6K71 - chains E and J of the 13 polymer chains in the assembly; structure by electron microscopy, 4.30 A resolution (low resolution: residue-level contacts below are approximate; hydrogen-bond / salt-bridge calls are withheld).

Chain E:
Molecule: Translation initiation factor eIF-2B subunit gamma
From: Homo sapiens
UniProt: Q9NR50 (EI2BG_HUMAN); numbering as in UniProt (aligned over 1-452)
Chain sequence (452 residues; row label = number of the first residue in the row):
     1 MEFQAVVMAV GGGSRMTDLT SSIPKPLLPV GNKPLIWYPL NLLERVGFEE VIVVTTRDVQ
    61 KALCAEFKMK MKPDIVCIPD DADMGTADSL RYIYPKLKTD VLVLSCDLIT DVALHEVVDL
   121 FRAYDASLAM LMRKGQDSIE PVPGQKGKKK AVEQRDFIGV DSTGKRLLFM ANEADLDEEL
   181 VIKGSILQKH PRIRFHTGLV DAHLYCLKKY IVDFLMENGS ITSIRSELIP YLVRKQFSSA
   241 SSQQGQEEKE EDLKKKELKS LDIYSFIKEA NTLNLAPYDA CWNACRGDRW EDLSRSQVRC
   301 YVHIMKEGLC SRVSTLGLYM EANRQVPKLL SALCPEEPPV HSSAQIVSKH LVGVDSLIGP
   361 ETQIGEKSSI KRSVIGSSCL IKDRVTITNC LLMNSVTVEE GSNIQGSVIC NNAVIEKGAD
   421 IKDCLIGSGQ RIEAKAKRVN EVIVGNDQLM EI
Disordered / not traced: 13-25, 57-60, 135-154, 237-238, 244-259, 268-271, 293-341, 445-452
UniProt features mapped onto this chain:
  - modified residue: Met1 (N-acetylmethionine), Ser260 (Phosphoserine)
  - natural variant: Leu27 (L27Q: In VWM3), Gly47 (G47E: In VWM3), Ala87 (A87V: In VWM3), Arg225 (R225Q: In VWM3), Ile346 (I346T: In VWM3)

Chain J:
Molecule: Translation initiation factor eIF-2B subunit epsilon
From: Homo sapiens
UniProt: Q13144 (EI2BE_HUMAN); residues 1-721 here = UniProt positions 1-721
Chain sequence (721 residues; numbered 1 to 721; the number before each row is that of its first residue):
     1 MAAPVVAPPG VVVSRANKRS GAGPGGSGGG GARGAEEEPP PPLQAVLVAD SFDRRFFPIS
    61 KDQPRVLLPL ANVALIDYTL EFLTATGVQE TFVFCCWKAA QIKEHLLKSK WCRPTSLNVV
   121 RIITSELYRS LGDVLRDVDA KALVRSDFLL VYGDVISNIN ITRALEEHRL RRKLEKNVSV
   181 MTMIFKESSP SHPTRCHEDN VVVAVDSTTN RVLHFQKTQG LRRFAFPLSL FQGSSDGVEV
   241 RYDLLDCHIS ICSPQVAQLF TDNFDYQTRD DFVRGLLVNE EILGNQIHMH VTAKEYGARV
   301 SNLHMYSAVC ADVIRRWVYP LTPEANFTDS TTQSCTHSRH NIYRGPEVSL GHGSILEENV
   361 LLGSGTVIGS NCFITNSVIG PGCHIGDNVV LDQTYLWQGV RVAAGAQIHQ SLLCDNAEVK
   421 ERVTLKPRSV LTSQVVVGPN ITLPEGSVIS LHPPDAEEDE DDGEFSDDSG ADQEKDKVKM
   481 KGYNPAEVGA AGKGYLWKAA GMNMEEEEEL QQNLWGLKIN MEEESESESE QSMDSEEPDS
   541 RGGSPQMDDI KVFQNEVLGT LQRGKEENIS CDNLVLEINS LKYAYNISLK EVMQVLSHVV
   601 LEFPLQQMDS PLDSSRYCAL LLPLLKAWSP VFRNYIKRAA DHLEALAAIE DFFLEHEALG
   661 ISMAKVLMAF YQLEILAEET ILSWFSQRDT TDKGQQLRKN QQLQRFIQWL KEAEEESSED
   721 D
Disordered / not traced: 1-40, 280-284, 467-546, 690-691, 716-721
UniProt features mapped onto this chain:
  - modified residue: Ala2 (N-acetylalanine), Arg19 (Omega-N-methylarginine), Ser27 (Phosphoserine), Ser130 (Phosphoserine), Thr322 (Phosphothreonine), Ser450 (Phosphoserine), Ser466 (Phosphoserine), Ser469 (Phosphoserine), Ser532 (Phosphoserine), Ser540 (Phosphoserine), Ser544 (Phosphoserine), Ser717 (Phosphoserine)
  - cross-link (Glycyl lysine isopeptide (Lys-Gly)): Lys61 (interchain with G-Cter in ubiquitin), Lys103 (interchain with G-Cter in ubiquitin), Lys141 (interchain with G-Cter in ubiquitin), Lys217 (interchain with G-Cter in ubiquitin)
  - natural variant: Asp62 (D62V: In VWM5), Leu68 (L68S: In VWM5), Val73 (V73G: In VWM5), Ala74 (A74T: In VWM5), Thr91 (T91A: In VWM5), Leu106 (L106F: In VWM5), Arg113 (R113C: In VWM5; R113H: In VWM5), Arg195 (R195C: In VWM5; R195H: In VWM5), Arg269 (R269G: In VWM5; R269Q: In VWM5), Asp270 (D270H: In VWM5), Arg299 (R299H: In VWM5), Cys310 (C310F: In VWM5), 9 further natural variant entries in UniProt

Chain E / chain J interface:
Pairs across the interface (41; chain E residue first):
  Lys134(E) with Ser235(J)
  Phe157(E) with Leu228(J); Phe231(J); Gln232(J)
  Leu176(E) with Leu228(J)
  Glu179(E) with Phe226(J); Pro227(J); Leu228(J)
  Leu180(E) with Ala225(J); Phe226(J); Phe231(J)
  Val181(E) with Phe224(J)
  Ile182(E) with Arg223(J); Phe224(J); Phe226(J)
  Gly184(E) with Arg222(J)
  Leu187(E) with Phe224(J); Tyr242(J)
  Gln188(E) with Pro190(J)
  Pro191(E) with Val240(J); Arg241(J); Tyr242(J); Asp243(J)
  Arg192(E) with Ser207(J); Glu239(J); Val240(J); Arg241(J)
  Ile193(E) with Val238(J); Glu239(J); Val240(J)
  Arg194(E) with Asp206(J); Asp236(J); Gly237(J); Val238(J); Glu239(J)
  Phe195(E) with Gly237(J); Val238(J); Val240(J)
  His196(E) with Asp236(J)
  Thr197(E) with Phe231(J); Ser235(J)
Also at the interface, not in a pair above, chain E (20 interface residues in all): Arg155, Glu178, Lys183

Overview:
Chain E and chain J form an interface of 20 and 21 residues respectively.
Chain E is Translation initiation factor eIF-2B subunit gamma and chain J is Translation initiation factor
eIF-2B subunit epsilon, both from Homo sapiens; the structure, eIF2 - eIF2B complex, was determined by
electron microscopy (same publication as 6K72, 6JLY and 6JLZ).
